Entry 7EE4 (X-ray diffraction, 1.40 A resolution); this record covers chains A and E of the 5 polymer chains in the assembly.

Chain A (and E):
Molecule: Subtilase cytotoxin subunit B-like protein
Organism: Salmonella enterica subsp. enterica serovar Typhi str. CT18
Notes: chain E of this document is another copy of the same molecule, construct and numbering; everything in this record applies to it too
UniProtKB: A0A716TY65 (A0A716TY65_SALTI); residue numbers follow UniProt; this construct covers 22-141
Sequence (124 residues; numbered 22 to 145; the number before each row is that of its first residue):
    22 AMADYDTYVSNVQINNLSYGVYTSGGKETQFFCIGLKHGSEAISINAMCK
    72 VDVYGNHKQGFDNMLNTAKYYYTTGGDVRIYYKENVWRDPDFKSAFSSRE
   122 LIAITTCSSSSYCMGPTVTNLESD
Disordered / not traced: 140-145
Differences from the reference sequence: expression tag (142-145)
Cystine bridges: Cys-54/Cys-70, Cys-128/Cys-134
From the paper describing this entry:
  - binding site for N-acetyl-alpha-neuraminic acid: Tyr-29, Ser-31, Ser-45, His-59, Tyr-75, Gly-76, Val-107, Arg-109, Asp-110

Chain A / chain E interface:
Residue-residue contacts (57; chain A residue first):
  Ala-22(A) with Asp-112(E), hydrogen bond (backbone-side chain)
  Met-23(A) with Tyr-43(E), hydrophobic; Asp-112(E); Phe-113(E), hydrophobic; Ala-116(E), hydrophobic; Phe-117(E), hydrophobic
  Ala-24(A) with Tyr-43(E)
  Tyr-26(A) with Gly-41(E); Val-42(E), hydrogen bond (side chain-backbone); Tyr-43(E), hydrophobic; Phe-52(E)
  Asn-77(A) with Glu-49(E)
  His-78(A) with Val-42(E); Thr-44(E); Glu-49(E), salt bridge
  Gln-80(A) with Val-42(E); Glu-49(E), hydrogen bond; Thr-50(E), hydrogen bond (side chain-backbone); Gln-51(E)
  Gly-81(A) with Tyr-40(E); Gln-51(E)
  Asn-84(A) with Tyr-40(E); Gln-51(E), hydrogen bond; Phe-82(E); Asp-83(E), hydrogen bond; Leu-86(E)
  Met-85(A) with Tyr-40(E), hydrophobic
  Tyr-91(A) with Lys-90(E); Tyr-93(E); Thr-94(E), hydrogen bond
  Tyr-92(A) with Leu-38(E)
  Ile-123(A) with Gly-41(E); Val-42(E), hydrogen bond (backbone-backbone)
  Ala-124(A) with Tyr-40(E); Gly-41(E)
  Ile-125(A) with Ser-39(E); Tyr-40(E), hydrogen bond (backbone-backbone)
  Thr-126(A) with Leu-38(E); Ser-39(E)
  Thr-127(A) with Asn-37(E), hydrogen bond; Leu-38(E), hydrogen bond (side chain-backbone); Tyr-93(E)
  Cys-128(A) with Asn-37(E)
  Ser-129(A) with Asn-37(E), hydrogen bond; Ala-63(E), hydrogen bond (side chain-backbone)
  Ser-130(A) with Ala-63(E)
  Tyr-133(A) with Asn-37(E); Ile-64(E), hydrophobic
  Met-135(A) with Asn-37(E); Leu-38(E); Ser-39(E), hydrogen bond; Cys-54(E), hydrophobic; Ile-55(E); Gly-56(E)
  Gly-136(A) with Phe-117(E)
  Pro-137(A) with Ala-116(E), hydrophobic; Phe-117(E)
Also at the interface, not in a pair above, chain A (28 interface residues in all): Lys-71, Asn-87, Thr-88, Leu-122
Also at the interface, not in a pair above, chain E (30 interface residues in all): Asn-36, Ser-65, Ala-68

Summary:
28 residues of chain A and 30 residues of chain E are in contact; the contacts include 14 hydrogen bonds and 1
salt bridge. Polar contacts include His-78(A)/Glu-49(E), Ala-22(A)/Asp-112(E) and Tyr-26(A)/Val-42(E). The
paper reports a binding site for N-acetyl-alpha-neuraminic acid at Tyr-29(A), Ser-31(A) and Ser-45(A) among
others.
Chain A and chain E are both Subtilase cytotoxin subunit B-like protein (Salmonella enterica subsp. enterica
serovar Typhi str. CT18); the structure, Crystal structure of Neu5Ac bound PltC, was determined by X-ray
diffraction, deposited together with 7EE3 and 7EE6.
